PDB entry 3B3J | X-ray diffraction, 2.55 A resolution | chain A

== Chain A ==
Protein: Histone-arginine methyltransferase CARM1
From: Rattus norvegicus
Notes: EC 2.1.1.125, 2.1.1.-
Reference sequence: Q4AE70 (CARM1_RAT); residue numbers follow UniProt; this construct covers 28-507
Chain sequence (480 residues; row label = number of the first residue in the row):
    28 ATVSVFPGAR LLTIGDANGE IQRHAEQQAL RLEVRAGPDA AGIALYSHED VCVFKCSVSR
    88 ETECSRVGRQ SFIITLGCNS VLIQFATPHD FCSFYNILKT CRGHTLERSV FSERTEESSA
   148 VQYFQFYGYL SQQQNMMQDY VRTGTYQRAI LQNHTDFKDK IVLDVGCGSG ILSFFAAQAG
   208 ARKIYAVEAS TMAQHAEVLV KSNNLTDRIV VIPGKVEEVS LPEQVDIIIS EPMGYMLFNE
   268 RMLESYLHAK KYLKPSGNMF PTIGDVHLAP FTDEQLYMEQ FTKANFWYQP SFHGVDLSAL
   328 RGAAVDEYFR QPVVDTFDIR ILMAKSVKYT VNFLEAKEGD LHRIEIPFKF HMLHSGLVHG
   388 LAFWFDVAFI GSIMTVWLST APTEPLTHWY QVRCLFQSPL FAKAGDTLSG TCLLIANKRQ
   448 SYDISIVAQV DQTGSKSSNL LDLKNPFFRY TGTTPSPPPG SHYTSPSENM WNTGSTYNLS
Unresolved in the structure: 28-146, 479-507
Residues lining bound ligands:
  - benzamidine (BEN), molecule 1: Phe-153, Tyr-156, Leu-157, Gln-165, Phe-475
  - benzamidine (BEN), molecule 2: Phe-153, Tyr-154, Phe-265, Val-341, Trp-416, Tyr-417, Gln-418, Val-419, Pro-473
  - benzamidine (BEN), molecule 3: Leu-264, Phe-265, Leu-270, Gly-291, Asp-292, Val-293, Phe-360, Ile-371, Phe-392, Tyr-449
  - benzamidine (BEN), molecule 4: Lys-277, Leu-280, Lys-281, Pro-282, Leu-361, Glu-362
  - benzamidine (BEN), molecule 5: Glu-334, Arg-337, Asp-450, Leu-467, Leu-468, Asp-469
  - benzamidine (BEN), molecule 6: Leu-440, Ile-442, Asp-450, Ser-452, Leu-467
Swiss-Prot annotation at these positions:
  - region: Arg-347 to Leu-380 (Required for nuclear translocation)
  - binding site (S-adenosyl-L-methionine): Gln-160, Arg-169, Gly-193, Glu-215, Glu-244, Ser-272
  - modified residue: Ser-217 (Phosphoserine)
  - cross-link: Lys-228 (Glycyl lysine isopeptide (Lys-Gly) (interchain with G-Cter in ubiquitin))
What the authors report for this chain:
  - conformationally variable residues (helix shift): Val-148 to Gln-152, Gln-159 to Gln-179
  - contacts within the chain: Arg-169/Trp-416
  - catalytic residues: Glu-267 (citing earlier work)

== Overview ==
Chain A binds 6 copies of benzamidine. Curated annotation (UniProt) lists 6 S-adenosyl-L-methionine-binding
residues. From the paper: the catalytic residue Glu-267; conformational variability at Val-148 and Gln-159.
Chain A is Histone-arginine methyltransferase CARM1 (Rattus norvegicus); the structure, The 2.55 A crystal
structure of the apo catalytic domain of coactivator-associated arginine methyl transferase I(CARM1:28-507
..., was determined by X-ray diffraction together with 3B3F and 3B3G from the same study.
